PDB entry 8TQC | electron microscopy, 3.80 A resolution | chains C and D of the 4 polymer chains in the assembly

# Chain C
Molecule: Mediator of RNA polymerase II transcription subunit 12
Source organism: Homo sapiens
Reference sequence: Q93074 (MED12_HUMAN); residues 1-2177 here = UniProt positions 1-2177
Sequence (2177 residues; each row starts with the number of its first residue):
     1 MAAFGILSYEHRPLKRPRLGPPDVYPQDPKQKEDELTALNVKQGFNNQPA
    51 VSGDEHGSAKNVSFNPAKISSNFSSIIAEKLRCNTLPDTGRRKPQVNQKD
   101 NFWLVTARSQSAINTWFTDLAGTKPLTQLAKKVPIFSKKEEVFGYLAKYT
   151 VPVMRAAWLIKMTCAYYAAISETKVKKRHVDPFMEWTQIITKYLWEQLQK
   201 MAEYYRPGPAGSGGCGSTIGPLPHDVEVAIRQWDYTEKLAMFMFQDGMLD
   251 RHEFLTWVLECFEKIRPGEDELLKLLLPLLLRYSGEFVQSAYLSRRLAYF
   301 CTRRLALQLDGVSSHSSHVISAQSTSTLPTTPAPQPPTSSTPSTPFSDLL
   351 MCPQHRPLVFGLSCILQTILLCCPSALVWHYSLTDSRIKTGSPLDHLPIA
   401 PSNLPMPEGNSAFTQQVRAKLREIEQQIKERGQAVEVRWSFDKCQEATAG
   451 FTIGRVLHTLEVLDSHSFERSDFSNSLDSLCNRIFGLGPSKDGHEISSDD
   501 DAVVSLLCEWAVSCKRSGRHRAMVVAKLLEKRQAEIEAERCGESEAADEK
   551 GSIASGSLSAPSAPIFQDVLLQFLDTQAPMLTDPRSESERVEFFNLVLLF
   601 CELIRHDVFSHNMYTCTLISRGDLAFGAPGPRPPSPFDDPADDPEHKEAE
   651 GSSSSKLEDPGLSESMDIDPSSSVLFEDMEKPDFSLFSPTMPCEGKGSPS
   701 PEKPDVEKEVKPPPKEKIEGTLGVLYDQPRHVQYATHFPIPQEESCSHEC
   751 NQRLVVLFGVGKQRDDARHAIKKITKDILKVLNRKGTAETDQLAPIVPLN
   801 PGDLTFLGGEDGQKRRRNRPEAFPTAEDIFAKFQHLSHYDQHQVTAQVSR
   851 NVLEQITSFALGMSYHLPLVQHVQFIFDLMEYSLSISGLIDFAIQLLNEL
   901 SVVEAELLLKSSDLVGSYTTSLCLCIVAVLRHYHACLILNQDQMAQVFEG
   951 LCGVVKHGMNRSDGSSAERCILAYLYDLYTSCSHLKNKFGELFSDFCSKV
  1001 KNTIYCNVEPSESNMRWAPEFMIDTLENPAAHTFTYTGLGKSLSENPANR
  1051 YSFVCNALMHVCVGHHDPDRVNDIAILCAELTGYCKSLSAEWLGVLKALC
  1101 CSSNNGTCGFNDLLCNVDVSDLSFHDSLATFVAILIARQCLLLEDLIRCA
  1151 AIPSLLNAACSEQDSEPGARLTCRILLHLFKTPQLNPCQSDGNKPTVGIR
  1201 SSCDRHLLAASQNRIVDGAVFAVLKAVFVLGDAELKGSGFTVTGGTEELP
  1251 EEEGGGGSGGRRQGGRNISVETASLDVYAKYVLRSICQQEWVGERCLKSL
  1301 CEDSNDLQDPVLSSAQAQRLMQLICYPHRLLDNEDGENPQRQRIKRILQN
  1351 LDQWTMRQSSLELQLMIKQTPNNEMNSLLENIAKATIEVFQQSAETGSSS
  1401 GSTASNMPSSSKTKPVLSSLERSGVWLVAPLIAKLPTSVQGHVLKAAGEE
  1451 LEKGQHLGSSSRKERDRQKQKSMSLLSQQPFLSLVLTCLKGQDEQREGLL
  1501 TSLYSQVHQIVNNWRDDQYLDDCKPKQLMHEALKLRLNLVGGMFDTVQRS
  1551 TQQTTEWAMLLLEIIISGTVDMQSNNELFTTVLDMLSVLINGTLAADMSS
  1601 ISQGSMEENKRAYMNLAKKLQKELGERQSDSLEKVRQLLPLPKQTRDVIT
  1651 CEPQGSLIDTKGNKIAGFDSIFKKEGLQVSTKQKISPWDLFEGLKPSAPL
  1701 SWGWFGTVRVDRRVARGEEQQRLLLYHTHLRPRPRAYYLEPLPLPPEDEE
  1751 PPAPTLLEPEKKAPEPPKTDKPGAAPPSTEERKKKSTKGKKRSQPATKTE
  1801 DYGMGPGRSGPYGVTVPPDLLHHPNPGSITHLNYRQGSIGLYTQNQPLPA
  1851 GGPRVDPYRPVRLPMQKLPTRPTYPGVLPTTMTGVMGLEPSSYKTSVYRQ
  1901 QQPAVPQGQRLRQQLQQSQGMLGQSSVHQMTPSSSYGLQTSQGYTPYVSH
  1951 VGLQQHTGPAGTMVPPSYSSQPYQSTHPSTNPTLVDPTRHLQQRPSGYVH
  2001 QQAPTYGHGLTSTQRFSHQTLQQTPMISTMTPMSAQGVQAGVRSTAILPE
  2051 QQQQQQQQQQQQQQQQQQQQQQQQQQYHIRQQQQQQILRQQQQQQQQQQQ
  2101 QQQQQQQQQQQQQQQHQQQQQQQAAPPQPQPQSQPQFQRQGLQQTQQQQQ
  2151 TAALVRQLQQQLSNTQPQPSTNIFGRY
Disordered / not traced: 1-2, 174-179, 208-221, 311-344, 378-390, 441-450, 486-497, 538-563, 627-726, 802-804, 1182-1194, 1233-1268, 1397-1418, 1514-1524, 1596-1608, 1625-1629, 1654-1675, 1743-2177
Metal / ion sites: Zn2+: His-1727, His-1729 (shared with Cys-1896(D), Cys-1899(D) of chain D)
Curated features (UniProtKB/Swiss-Prot):
  - modified residue: Lys-80 (N6-acetyllysine), Tyr-166 (Phosphotyrosine), Ser-635 (Phosphoserine), Ser-665 (Phosphoserine), Ser-698 (Phosphoserine), Ser-700 (Phosphoserine), Ser-1258 (Phosphoserine), Ser-1269 (Phosphoserine), Lys-1798 (N6-acetyllysine), Arg-1899 (Asymmetric dimethylarginine), Arg-1910 (Omega-N-methylarginine), Arg-1994 (Asymmetric dimethylarginine), Arg-2015 (Asymmetric dimethylarginine)
  - natural variant: Arg-108 to Tyr-2177 (deletion: In HDKR), Arg-961 (R961W: In OKS), Asn-1007 (N1007S: In MRXSLF), Arg-1148 (R1148H: In OHDOX), Ser-1165 (S1165P: In OHDOX), Trp-1704 to Tyr-2177 (deletion: In HDKR), His-1729 (H1729N: In OHDOX), Tyr-1874 to Tyr-2177 (deletion: In HDKR), Gln-1974 (Q1974H: Found in a family with X-linked intellectual disability; uncertain significance)
From the paper describing this entry:
  - Zn2+ coordination: His-1729

# Chain D
Molecule: Mediator of RNA polymerase II transcription subunit 13
Source organism: Homo sapiens
Reference sequence: Q9UHV7 (MED13_HUMAN); numbering as in UniProt (aligned over 1-2174)
Sequence (2174 residues; row label = number of the first residue in the row):
     1 MSASFVPNGASLEDCHCNLFCLADLTGIKWKKYVWQGPTSAPILFPVTEE
    51 DPILSSFSRCLKADVLGVWRRDQRPGRRELWIFWWGEDPSFADLIHHDLS
   101 EEEDGVWENGLSYECRTLLFKAVHNLLERCLMNRNFVRIGKWFVKPYEKD
   151 EKPINKSEHLSCSFTFFLHGDSNVCTSVEINQHQPVYLLSEEHITLAQQS
   201 NSPFQVILCPFGLNGTLTGQAFKMSDSATKKLIGEWKQFYPISCCLKEMS
   251 EEKQEDMDWEDDSLAAVEVLVAGVRMIYPACFVLVPQSDIPTPSPVGSTH
   301 CSSSCLGVHQVPASTRDPAMSSVTLTPPTSPEEVQTVDPQSVQKWVKFSS
   351 VSDGFNSDSTSHHGGKIPRKLANHVVDRVWQECNMNRAQNKRKYSASSGG
   401 LCEEATAAKVASWDFVEATQRTNCSCLRHKNLKSRNAGQQGQAPSLGQQQ
   451 QILPKHKTNEKQEKSEKPQKRPLTPFHHRVSVSDDVGMDADSASQRLVIS
   501 APDSQVRFSNIRTNDVAKTPQMHGTEMANSPQPPPLSPHPCDVVDEGVTK
   551 TPSTPQSQHFYQMPTPDPLVPSKPMEDRIDSLSQSFPPQYQEAVEPTVYV
   601 GTAVNLEEDEANIAWKYYKFPKKKDVEFLPPQLPSDKFKDDPVGPFGQES
   651 VTSVTELMVQCKKPLKVSDELVQQYQIKNQCLSAIASDAEQEPKIDPYAF
   701 VEGDEEFLFPDKKDRQNSEREAGKKHKVEDGTSSVTVLSHEEDAMSLFSP
   751 SIKQDAPRPTSHARPPSTSLIYDSDLAVSYTDLDNLFNSDEDELTPGSKK
   801 SANGSDDKASCKESKTGNLDPLSCISTADLHKMYPTPPSLEQHIMGFSPM
   851 NMNNKEYGSMDTTPGGTVLEGNSSSIGAQFKIEVDEGFCSPKPSEIKDFS
   901 YVYKPENCQILVGCSMFAPLKTLPSQYLPPIKLPEECIYRQSWTVGKLEL
   951 LSSGPSMPFIKEGDGSNMDQEYGTAYTPQTHTSFGMPPSSAPPSNSGAGI
  1001 LPSPSTPRFPTPRTPRTPRTPRGAGGPASAQGSVKYENSDLYSPASTPST
  1051 CRPLNSVEPATVPSIPEAHSLYVNLILSESVMNLFKDCNFDSCCICVCNM
  1101 NIKGADVGVYIPDPTQEAQYRCTCGFSAVMNRKFGNNSGLFLEDELDIIG
  1151 RNTDCGKEAEKRFEALRATSAEHVNGGLKESEKLSDDLILLLQDQCTNLF
  1201 SPFGAADQDPFPKSGVISNWVRVEERDCCNDCYLALEHGRQFMDNMSGGK
  1251 VDEALVKSSCLHPWSKRNDVSMQCSQDILRMLLSLQPVLQDAIQKKRTVR
  1301 PWGVQGPLTWQQFHKMAGRGSYGTDESPEPLPIPTFLLGYDYDYLVLSPF
  1351 ALPYWERLMLEPYGSQRDIAYVVLCPENEALLNGAKSFFRDLTAIYESCR
  1401 LGQHRPVSRLLTDGIMRVGSTASKKLSEKLVAEWFSQAADGNNEAFSKLK
  1451 LYAQVCRYDLGPYLASLPLDSSLLSQPNLVAPTSQSLITPPQMTNTGNAN
  1501 TPSATLASAASSTMTVTSGVAISTSVATANSTLTTASTSSSSSSNLNSGV
  1551 SSNKLPSFPPFGSMNSNAAGSMSTQANTVQSGQLGGQQTSALQTAGISGE
  1601 SSSLPTQPHPDVSESTMDRDKVGIPTDGDSHAVTYPPAIVVYIIDPFTYE
  1651 NTDESTNSSSVWTLGLLRCFLEMVQTLPPHIKSTVSVQIIPCQYLLQPVK
  1701 HEDREIYPQHLKSLAFSAFTQCRRPLPTSTNVKTLTGFGPGLAMETALRS
  1751 PDRPECIRLYAPPFILAPVKDKQTELGETFGEAGQKYNVLFVGYCLSHDQ
  1801 RWILASCTDLYGELLETCIINIDVPNRARRKKSSARKFGLQKLWEWCLGL
  1851 VQMSSLPWRVVIGRLGRIGHGELKDWSCLLSRRNLQSLSKRLKDMCRMCG
  1901 ISAADSPSILSACLVAMEPQGSFVIMPDSVSTGSVFGRSTTLNMQTSQLN
  1951 TPQDTSCTHILVFPTSASVQVASATYTTENLDLAFNPNNDGADGMGIFDL
  2001 LDTGDDLDPDIINILPASPTGSPVHSPGSHYPHGGDAGKGQSTDRLLSTE
  2051 PHEEVPNILQQPLALGYFVSTAKAGPLPDWFWSACPQAQYQCPLFLKASL
  2101 HLHVPSVQSDELLHSKHSHPLDSNQTSDVLRFVLEQYNALSWLTCDPATQ
  2151 DRRSCLPIHFVVLNQLYNFIMNML
Disordered / not traced: 1-10, 40-46, 148-156, 245-262, 289-334, 350-1069, 1113-1115, 1169-1183, 1202-1218, 1245-1253, 1269-1272, 1296-1302, 1320-1326, 1420-1446, 1466-1615, 1632-1634, 1649-1661, 1699-1707, 1771-1784, 1826-1833, 1932-1947, 1971-2055, 2110-2117
Disulfide bonds: Cys-1232/Cys-1260, Cys-1456/Cys-1669
Metal / ion sites: Zn2+ site 1: Cys-1096, Cys-1098, Cys-1122, Cys-1124; Zn2+ site 2: Cys-1896, Cys-1899 (shared with His-1727(C), His-1729(C) of chain C)
Curated features (UniProtKB/Swiss-Prot):
  - motif: Leu-1188 to Leu-1192 (LXXLL motif 1), Leu-1279 to Leu-1283 (LXXLL motif 2)
  - modified residue (Phosphoserine): Ser-395, Ser-500, Ser-504, Ser-530, Ser-537, Ser-826, Ser-890, Ser-1029
  - natural variant: Leu-131 to Leu-2174 (deletion: In MRD61), Thr-326 (T326I: In MRD61; deletion: In MRD61), Pro-327 (P327Q: In MRD61; P327S: In MRD61), Pro-540 (P540T: In MRD61; uncertain significance), Leu-582 to Leu-2174 (deletion: In MRD61), Arg-1400 to Leu-2174 (deletion: In MRD61), Gln-2060 (Q2060K: In MRD61; uncertain significance), Ala-2064 (A2064V: In MRD61; uncertain significance)
From the paper describing this entry:
  - mutagenesis - M916D/F917D/A918Y: decreased binding to cMED
  - mutagenesis - F847D/S848Y/P849D: unchanged binding to cMED
  - mutagenesis - M916D/F917D/A918Y: abolished binding to RNA Pol II CTD

# Interface between chain C and chain D
Contacting residue pairs (117):
  Phe-4(C) with Pro-1727(D), hydrophobic
  Arg-12(C) with Tyr-1342(D)
  Arg-16(C) with Tyr-1342(D)
  Thr-123(C) with Glu-1397(D); Arg-1405(D), hydrogen bond
  Thr-150(C) with Arg-1390(D), hydrogen bond
  Pro-152(C) with Arg-1390(D); Asp-1391(D)
  Met-154(C) with Ser-1398(D)
  Phe-242(C) with Pro-1708(D)
  Pro-278(C) with Trp-345(D), hydrophobic
  Leu-281(C) with Trp-345(D)
  Arg-282(C) with Trp-345(D)
  Arg-356(C) with Lys-347(D)
  Pro-357(C) with Phe-348(D), hydrophobic
  Phe-360(C) with Lys-344(D); Lys-347(D)
  Cys-364(C) with Gln-340(D), hydrogen bond; Lys-344(D)
  Thr-368(C) with Val-337(D)
  Pro-407(C) with Lys-344(D)
  Glu-408(C) with Lys-347(D), salt bridge
  Phe-413(C) with Thr-336(D)
  Val-417(C) with Thr-336(D)
  Gln-1527(C) with Glu-158(D), hydrogen bond
  Asp-1647(C) with Tyr-1354(D), hydrogen bond (backbone-side chain)
  Val-1648(C) with Tyr-1354(D)
  Ile-1649(C) with Phe-1350(D); Asp-1954(D); Gln-2150(D)
  Cys-1651(C) with Ser-1348(D), hydrogen bond; Phe-1350(D), hydrophobic
  Leu-1677(C) with Pro-1332(D); Ile-1333(D), hydrogen bond (backbone-backbone); Thr-1335(D)
  Val-1679(C) with Leu-1949(D), hydrophobic
  Ser-1680(C) with Gln-1948(D), hydrogen bond (backbone-side chain)
  Lys-1682(C) with Leu-1949(D); Asp-1954(D), salt bridge
  Phe-1691(C) with Arg-1357(D), hydrogen bond (backbone-side chain)
  Glu-1692(C) with Glu-1356(D)
  Leu-1694(C) with Arg-1357(D)
  Lys-1695(C) with Met-1359(D)
  Pro-1696(C) with Arg-1357(D), hydrogen bond (backbone-side chain)
  Ser-1697(C) with Arg-1357(D); Leu-1358(D)
  Ala-1698(C) with Arg-1357(D)
  Pro-1699(C) with Arg-1357(D)
  Leu-1700(C) with Arg-1357(D); Leu-1358(D), hydrophobic
  Trp-1702(C) with Tyr-1340(D), hydrophobic; Leu-1358(D), hydrophobic
  Phe-1705(C) with Leu-1347(D), hydrophobic; Ser-1348(D); Ala-1351(D), hydrophobic
  Gly-1706(C) with Val-1346(D)
  Thr-1707(C) with Leu-1345(D); Val-1346(D); Leu-1347(D)
  Val-1708(C) with Leu-1345(D); Val-1346(D), hydrogen bond (backbone-backbone)
  Arg-1709(C) with Asp-1341(D); Asp-1343(D), salt bridge; Leu-1345(D)
  Val-1710(C) with Asp-1343(D); Tyr-1344(D), hydrogen bond (backbone-backbone); Val-1346(D), hydrophobic
  Asp-1711(C) with Tyr-1344(D)
  Arg-1712(C) with Tyr-1342(D); Asp-1343(D); Tyr-1344(D)
  Arg-1713(C) with Tyr-1344(D), hydrogen bond (backbone-side chain)
  Arg-1716(C) with Glu-1813(D); Leu-1856(D)
  Glu-1718(C) with Tyr-1635(D); Leu-1759(D)
  Gln-1720(C) with Ser-1854(D); Ser-1855(D), hydrogen bond (side chain-backbone)
  Gln-1721(C) with Ile-1757(D)
  Arg-1722(C) with Met-1744(D)
  Leu-1724(C) with Met-1853(D)
  Leu-1725(C) with Met-1744(D), hydrophobic; Arg-1753(D)
  Tyr-1726(C) with Met-1898(D)
  His-1727(C) with Ser-1855(D); Cys-1896(D), hydrogen bond (backbone-side chain); Cys-1899(D), hydrogen bond; Asp-1905(D), hydrogen bond (side chain-backbone)
  Thr-1728(C) with Asp-1752(D); Cys-1896(D)
  His-1729(C) with Asp-1752(D); Gln-1852(D), hydrogen bond (side chain-backbone); Leu-1892(D); Cys-1896(D), hydrogen bond; Cys-1899(D), hydrogen bond; Pro-1907(D)
  Arg-1731(C) with Pro-1751(D); Asp-1752(D)
  Arg-1735(C) with Leu-1190(D), hydrogen bond (side chain-backbone); Asp-1194(D), salt bridge
  Tyr-1737(C) with Lys-1842(D); Glu-1845(D)
  Tyr-1738(C) with Ile-1819(D); Asn-1821(D), hydrogen bond (backbone-backbone); Lys-1842(D); Trp-1846(D)
  Leu-1739(C) with Asp-1186(D); Ile-1189(D), hydrophobic; Ile-1819(D)
  Glu-1740(C) with Asn-1821(D), hydrogen bond (backbone-side chain); Lys-1842(D)
  Pro-1741(C) with Asn-1821(D)
  Leu-1742(C) with Asn-1821(D); Ile-1822(D), hydrophobic; Ala-1835(D); Phe-1838(D), hydrophobic; Lys-1842(D)
Other interface residues (no listed pair), chain C (85 interface residues in all): Ala-3, Pro-13, Leu-86, Thr-127, Val-153, Arg-155, Gly-361, Gln-367, Cys-372, Lys-1526, Gln-1573, Gly-1676, Thr-1681, Leu-1690, Gly-1717, Leu-1723, Pro-1732, Arg-1733
Other interface residues (no listed pair), chain D (92 interface residues in all): Ser-157, Pro-339, Ser-341, Gln-343, Gln-1193, Leu-1337, Leu-1360, Ala-1394, Ile-1395, Arg-1400, Leu-1726, Thr-1730, Ala-1747, Leu-1748, Pro-1754, Lys-1786, Tyr-1787, Cys-1818, Ile-1820, Asp-1823, Val-1824, Ser-1906, Thr-1955

# Summary
Chain C and chain D form an interface of 85 and 92 residues respectively; the contacts include 23 hydrogen
bonds and 4 salt bridges. Polar pairs include Glu-408(C)/Lys-347(D), Lys-1682(C)/Asp-1954(D) and
Arg-1709(C)/Asp-1343(D). From the paper: M916D/F917D/A918Y of chain D reduce binding to cMED; Zn2+
coordination by His-1729(C).
Here chain C is Mediator of RNA polymerase II transcription subunit 12 and chain D is Mediator of RNA
polymerase II transcription subunit 13, both from Homo sapiens. Entry 8TQC (Structure of the human CDK8 kinase
module) was determined by electron microscopy (same publication as 8TQ2, 8TQW and 8TRH).
